Entry 8S9B (electron microscopy, 2.90 A resolution); this record covers chains A and B of the 3 polymer chains in the assembly.

== Chain A ==
Name: Sodium channel protein type 9 subunit alpha
Source organism: Homo sapiens
Reference sequence: Q15858 (SCN9A_HUMAN); residue numbers follow UniProt; this construct covers 1-1988
Amino-acid sequence (1988 residues; row label = number of the first residue in the row):
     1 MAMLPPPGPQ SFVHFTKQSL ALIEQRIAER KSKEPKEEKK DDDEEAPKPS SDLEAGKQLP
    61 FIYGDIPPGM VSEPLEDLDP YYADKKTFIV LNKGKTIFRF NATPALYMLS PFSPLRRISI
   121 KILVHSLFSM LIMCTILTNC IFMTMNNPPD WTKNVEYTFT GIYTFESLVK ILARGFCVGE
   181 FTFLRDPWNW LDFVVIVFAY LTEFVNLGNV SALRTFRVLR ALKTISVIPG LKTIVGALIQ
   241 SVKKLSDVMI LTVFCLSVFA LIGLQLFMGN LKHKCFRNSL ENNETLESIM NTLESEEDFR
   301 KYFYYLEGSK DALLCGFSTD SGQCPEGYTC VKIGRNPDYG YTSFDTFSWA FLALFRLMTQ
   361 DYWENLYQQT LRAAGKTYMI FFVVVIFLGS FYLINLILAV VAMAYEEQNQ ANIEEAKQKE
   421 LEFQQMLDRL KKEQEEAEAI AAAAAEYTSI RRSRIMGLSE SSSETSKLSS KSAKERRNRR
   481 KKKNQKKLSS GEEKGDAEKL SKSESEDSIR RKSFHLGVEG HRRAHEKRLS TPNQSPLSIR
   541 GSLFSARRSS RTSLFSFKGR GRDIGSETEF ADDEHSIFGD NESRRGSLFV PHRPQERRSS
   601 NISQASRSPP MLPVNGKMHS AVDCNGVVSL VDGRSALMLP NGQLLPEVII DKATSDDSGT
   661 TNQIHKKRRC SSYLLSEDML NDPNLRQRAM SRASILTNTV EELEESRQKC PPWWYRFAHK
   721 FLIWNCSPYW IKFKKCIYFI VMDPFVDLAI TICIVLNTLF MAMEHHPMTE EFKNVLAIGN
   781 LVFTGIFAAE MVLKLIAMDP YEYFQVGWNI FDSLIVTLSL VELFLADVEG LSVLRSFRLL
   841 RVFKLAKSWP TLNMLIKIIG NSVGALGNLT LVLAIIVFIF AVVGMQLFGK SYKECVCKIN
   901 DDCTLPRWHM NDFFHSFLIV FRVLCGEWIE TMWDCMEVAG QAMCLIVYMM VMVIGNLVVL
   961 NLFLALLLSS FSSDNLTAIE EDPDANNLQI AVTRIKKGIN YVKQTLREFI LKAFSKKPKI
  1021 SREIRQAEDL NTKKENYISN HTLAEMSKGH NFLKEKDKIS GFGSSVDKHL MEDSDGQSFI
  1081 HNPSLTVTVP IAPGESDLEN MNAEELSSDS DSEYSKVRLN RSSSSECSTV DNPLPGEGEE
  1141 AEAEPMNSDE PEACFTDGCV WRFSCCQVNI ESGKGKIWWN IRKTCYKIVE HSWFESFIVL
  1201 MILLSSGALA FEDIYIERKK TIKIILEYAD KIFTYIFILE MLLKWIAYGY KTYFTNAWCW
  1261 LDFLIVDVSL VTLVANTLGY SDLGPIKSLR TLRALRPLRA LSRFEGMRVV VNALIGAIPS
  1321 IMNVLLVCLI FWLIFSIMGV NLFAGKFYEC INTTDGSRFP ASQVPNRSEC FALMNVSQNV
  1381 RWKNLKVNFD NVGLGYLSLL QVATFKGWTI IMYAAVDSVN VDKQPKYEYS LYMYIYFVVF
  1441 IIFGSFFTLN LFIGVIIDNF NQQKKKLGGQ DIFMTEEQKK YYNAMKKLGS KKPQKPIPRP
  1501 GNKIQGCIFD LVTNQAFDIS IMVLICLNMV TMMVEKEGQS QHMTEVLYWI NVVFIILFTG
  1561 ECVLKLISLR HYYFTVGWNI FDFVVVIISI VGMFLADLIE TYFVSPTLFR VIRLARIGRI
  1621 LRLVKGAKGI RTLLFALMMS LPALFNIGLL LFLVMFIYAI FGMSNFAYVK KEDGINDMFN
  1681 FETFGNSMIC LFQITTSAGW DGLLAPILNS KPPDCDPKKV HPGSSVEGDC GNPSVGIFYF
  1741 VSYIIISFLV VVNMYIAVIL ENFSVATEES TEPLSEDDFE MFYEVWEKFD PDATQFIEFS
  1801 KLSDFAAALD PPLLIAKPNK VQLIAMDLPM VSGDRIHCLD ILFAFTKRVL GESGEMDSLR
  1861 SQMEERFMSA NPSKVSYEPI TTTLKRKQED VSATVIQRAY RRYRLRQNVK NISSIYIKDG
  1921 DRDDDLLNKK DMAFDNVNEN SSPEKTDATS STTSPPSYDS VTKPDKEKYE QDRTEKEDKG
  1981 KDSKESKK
Not modelled in the structure: 1-7, 35-46, 207-208, 419-727, 826-830, 1015-1174, 1769-1988
Cystine bridges: C275-C324, C315-C330, C897-C903, C935-C944, C1350-C1370, C1715-C1730
Covalently attached groups: N-acetylglucosamine (NAG) linked to N1352, N1366, N1375
Residues lining bound ligands:
  - 1-O-octadecyl-sn-glycero-3-phosphocholine (LPE), molecule 1: I250, V253, F254, S257, F347, S348, F351, C1526, M1529, M1533, L1623, A1627, K1628, I1630
  - 1-O-octadecyl-sn-glycero-3-phosphocholine (LPE), molecule 2: D320, K376, T377, M379, V383, F1652, M1655, G1685, M1688, F1692
  - 1-O-octadecyl-sn-glycero-3-phosphocholine (LPE), molecule 3: F387, E1477, Q1478, Y1481, L1641, P1642, L1644, F1645, G1648
  - 1-O-octadecyl-sn-glycero-3-phosphocholine (LPE), molecule 4: W1178, W1179, R1182, W1245, Y1250
  - 1-O-octadecyl-sn-glycero-3-phosphocholine (LPE), molecule 5: L1203, S1206, G1207, A1210, F1211, K1219, F1304, M1307, L1649, F1652, L1653, F1656, F1684
  - 1-O-octadecyl-sn-glycero-3-phosphocholine (LPE), molecule 6: A1257, W1258, L1261, L1295, L1301, V1311, N1312, I1315
  - 1-O-octadecyl-sn-glycero-3-phosphocholine (LPE), molecule 7: Y1481, A1484, M1485, L1641
  - 1-O-octadecyl-sn-glycero-3-phosphocholine (LPE), molecule 8: P1733, S1734, I1737, F1738, V1741, S1742, I1745
  - lacosamide (LQO), molecule 1: T359, Q360, W363, F391, I394, K1406, T1695, T1696, S1697, A1698, I1744, S1747, F1748, V1751, V1752
  - lacosamide (LQO), molecule 2: A402, E406, L964, L967, L968, I1453, N1461, L1760
  - phosphatidyl serine (P5S; O-[(R)-{[(2R)-2,3-bis(octadecanoyloxy)propyl]oxy}(hydroxy)phosphoryl]-L-serine), molecule 1: F254, C255, L388, L1488, G1489, G1577, W1578, F1581, L1621, V1624, R1631, L1634, F1635, L1637, M1638, L1641
  - phosphatidyl serine (P5S), molecule 2: W1178, W1179, R1182, Y1186, L1242, W1245, I1246, A1247, Y1248, G1249, Y1250, K1251, T1252
From the paper describing this entry:
  - binding site for lacosamide: Q360, E406, L964, K1406, T1696, S1697, I1744, F1748, V1751, V1752
  - contacts within the chain: Q360-S390 (hydrogen bond)

== Chain B ==
Name: Sodium channel subunit beta-1
Source organism: Homo sapiens
Reference sequence: Q07699 (SCN1B_HUMAN); numbering as in UniProt (aligned over 1-218)
Amino-acid sequence (218 residues; numbered 1 to 218; the number before each row is that of its first residue):
     1 MGRLLALVVG AALVSSACGG CVEVDSETEA VYGMTFKILC ISCKRRSETN AETFTEWTFR
    61 QKGTEEFVKI LRYENEVLQL EEDERFEGRV VWNGSRGTKD LQDLSIFITN VTYNHSGDYE
   121 CHVYRLLFFE NYEHNTSVVK KIHIEVVDKA NRDMASIVSE IMMYVLIVVL TIWLVAEMIY
   181 CYKKIAAATE TAAQENASEY LAITSESKEN CTGVQVAE
Not modelled in the structure: 1-19, 193-218
Cystine bridges: C21-C43, C40-C121
Covalently attached groups: N-acetylglucosamine (NAG) linked to N93, N110, N114, N135

== Interface between chain A and chain B ==
Contacting residue pairs - 61 pairs, chain A then chain B:
  R277(A) with N131(B), hydrogen bond (side chain-backbone); Y132(B)
  N278(A) with Y132(B)
  S279(A) with Y132(B)
  R300(A) with E130(B), salt bridge
  K301(A) with N131(B)
  Y304(A) with R46(B); E48(B); T49(B)
  L306(A) with E48(B)
  L313(A) with R46(B)
  Q323(A) with R46(B), hydrogen bond (backbone-side chain)
  C324(A) with R45(B), hydrogen bond (backbone-side chain)
  P325(A) with R45(B), hydrogen bond (backbone-side chain); R46(B); F129(B), hydrophobic
  E326(A) with K44(B); R45(B); L127(B); F129(B); H134(B)
  G327(A) with Y132(B), hydrogen bond (backbone-side chain); H134(B)
  Y328(A) with R45(B); F129(B), hydrophobic; Y132(B)
  R372(A) with R46(B)
  I1177(A) with Y182(B)
  N1180(A) with I185(B); A186(B); T189(B)
  T1184(A) with Y182(B)
  K1187(A) with I185(B)
  I1188(A) with M178(B), hydrophobic
  I1214(A) with V22(B)
  Y1215(A) with V22(B), hydrophobic
  E1217(A) with V24(B)
  R1218(A) with V22(B); E23(B)
  K1220(A) with D25(B); E27(B), salt bridge
  I1224(A) with S156(B)
  I1225(A) with S159(B)
  Y1228(A) with S159(B); E160(B), hydrogen bond; M163(B), hydrophobic
  K1231(A) with M163(B)
  I1232(A) with M163(B), hydrophobic
  Y1235(A) with T171(B), hydrogen bond
  I1236(A) with L170(B), hydrophobic
  L1239(A) with L174(B), hydrophobic
  Y1668(A) with G20(B)
  D1677(A) with R46(B), salt bridge
  E1682(A) with G20(B)
  H1721(A) with G20(B)
  P1722(A) with G20(B); C21(B), hydrophobic; V22(B), hydrogen bond (backbone-backbone)
  G1723(A) with V22(B); V24(B); I41(B)
Interface residues without a listed pair, chain A (45 interface residues in all): I1181, K1183, C1185, F1197, T1221, L1243
Interface residues without a listed pair, chain B (39 interface residues in all): Q102, D103, A155, L166, I167, W173, E177, C181

== Overview ==
The interface between chain A and chain B involves 45 residues on one side and 39 on the other, with 8
hydrogen bonds and 3 salt bridges. Polar pairs include R300(A)-E130(B), K1220(A)-E27(B) and D1677(A)-R46(B).
From the paper: a binding site for lacosamide at Q360(A), E406(A) and L964(A) among others; contacts within
the chain involving S390(A) and Q360(A).
Here chain A is Sodium channel protein type 9 subunit alpha and chain B is Sodium channel subunit beta-1, both
from Homo sapiens. Entry 8S9B (Cryo-EM structure of Nav1.7 with LCM) was determined by electron microscopy
together with 8I5B, 8I5G, 8I5X, 8I5Y, 8J4F and 8S9C from the same study.
